5CIY - chains A and D of the 3 polymer chains in the assembly; structure by X-ray diffraction, 1.59 A resolution.

== Chain A ==
Name: Modification methylase HhaI
Source organism: Haemophilus parahaemolyticus
Notes: EC 2.1.1.37
UniProt: P05102 (MTH1_HAEPH); residue numbers follow UniProt; this construct covers 1-327
Chain sequence (327 residues; numbered 1 to 327; the number before each row is that of its first residue):
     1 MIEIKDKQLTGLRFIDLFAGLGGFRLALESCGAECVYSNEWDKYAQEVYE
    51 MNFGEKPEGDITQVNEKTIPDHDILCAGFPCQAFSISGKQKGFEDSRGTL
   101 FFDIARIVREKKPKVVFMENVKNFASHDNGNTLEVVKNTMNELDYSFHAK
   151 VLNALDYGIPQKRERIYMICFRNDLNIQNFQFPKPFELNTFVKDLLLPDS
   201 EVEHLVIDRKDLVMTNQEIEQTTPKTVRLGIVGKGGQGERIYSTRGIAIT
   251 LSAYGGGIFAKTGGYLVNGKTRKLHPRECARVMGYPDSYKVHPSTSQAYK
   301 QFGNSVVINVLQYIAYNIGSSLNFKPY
Residues lining bound ligands: S-adenosylhomocysteine (SAH): Phe-18, Ala-19, Gly-20, Leu-21, Gly-22, Gly-23, Phe-24, Asn-39, Glu-40, Trp-41, Asp-42, Asp-60, Ile-61, Thr-62, Gly-78, Phe-79, Pro-80, Leu-100, Tyr-285, Asn-304, Ser-305, Val-306

== Chain D ==
Molecule: 12-nt DNA strand
Sequence (12 nucleotides; row label = number of the first residue in the row):
   422 GTCAGXGCATGG
Modified / non-standard residues: 3DR (1',2'-dideoxyribofuranose-5'-phosphate) at position 427

== Interface between chain A and chain D ==
Pairs across the interface - 38 pairs, chain A then chain D:
  Cys-81(A) with 3DR_427(D), sugar contact
  Gln-82(A) with DG428(D), phosphate contact
  Ser-85(A) with DG426(D), phosphate contact; 3DR_427(D), hydrogen bond to the phosphate; DG428(D), sugar contact
  Ile-86(A) with DA425(D), base contact; DG426(D), hydrogen bond to the base; 3DR_427(D), hydrogen bond to the phosphate
  Ser-87(A) with DG426(D), hydrogen bond to the base; DG428(D), sugar contact
  Gly-88(A) with DG428(D), hydrogen bond to the sugar
  Lys-89(A) with DC429(D), phosphate contact; DA430(D), salt bridge to the phosphate
  Arg-97(A) with DC429(D), salt bridge to the phosphate
  Val-121(A) with 3DR_427(D), sugar contact
  Lys-162(A) with DA425(D), hydrogen bond to the phosphate; DG426(D), salt bridge to the phosphate
  Arg-163(A) with 3DR_427(D), sugar contact
  Arg-165(A) with 3DR_427(D), hydrogen bond to the sugar
  Thr-226(A) with DA425(D), hydrogen bond to the phosphate
  Arg-228(A) with DC424(D), sugar contact; DA425(D), salt bridge to the phosphate
  Gln-237(A) with DG426(D), base contact; DG428(D), base contact
  Arg-240(A) with DA425(D), base contact; DG426(D), hydrogen bond to the base
  Tyr-242(A) with DA425(D), hydrogen bond to the phosphate
  Ile-249(A) with DG426(D), phosphate contact
  Thr-250(A) with DG426(D), hydrogen bond to the phosphate
  Ser-252(A) with DG428(D), phosphate contact
  Ala-253(A) with DG428(D), hydrogen bond to the phosphate
  Tyr-254(A) with DG428(D), hydrogen bond to the phosphate; DC429(D), hydrogen bond to the base
  Gly-255(A) with DG428(D), base contact; DC429(D), base contact
  Gly-256(A) with DG428(D), hydrogen bond to the base; DC429(D), base contact
  Gly-303(A) with 3DR_427(D), sugar contact
Other interface residues (no listed pair), chain A (26 interface residues in all): Leu-251

== In short ==
26 residues of chain A and 7 residues of chain D are in contact; the contacts include 15 hydrogen bonds and 4
salt bridges. Polar contacts include Ile-86(A)/DG426(D), Ser-87(A)/DG426(D) and Arg-240(A)/DG426(D). Bound to
chain A: S-adenosylhomocysteine.
Here chain A is Modification methylase HhaI (Haemophilus parahaemolyticus) and chain D is a 12-nt DNA strand.
Entry 5CIY (Structural basis of the recognition of H3K36me3 by DNMT3B PWWP domain) was determined by X-ray
diffraction, deposited together with 5CIU.
